Entry 5GSU (X-ray diffraction, 3.10 A resolution); this record covers chains B and I of the 10 polymer chains in the assembly.

Chain B:
Protein: Histone H4
Organism: Homo sapiens
Reference sequence: P62805 (H4_HUMAN); residues 1-102 here correspond to UniProt positions 2-103 (UniProt number = residue number + 1)
Sequence (102 residues; numbered 1 to 102; the number before each row is that of its first residue):
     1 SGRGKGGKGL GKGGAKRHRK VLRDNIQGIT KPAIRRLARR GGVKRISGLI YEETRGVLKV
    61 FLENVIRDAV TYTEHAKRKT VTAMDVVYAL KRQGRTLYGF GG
Disordered / not traced: 1-23

Chain I:
Molecule: 146-nt DNA strand
Organism: Homo sapiens
Sequence (146 nucleotides; each row starts with the number of its first residue):
     1 ATCAATATCC ACCTGCAGAT TCTACCAAAA GTGTATTTGG AAACTGCTCC ATCAAAAGGC
    61 ATGTTCAGCT GAATTCAGCT GAACATGCCT TTTGATGGAG CAGTTTCCAA ATACACTTTT
   121 GGTAGAATCT GCAGGTGGAT ATTGAT
Metal / ion sites: Mn2+ site 1 near DG121 (its only coordinating residue here); Mn2+ site 2 near DA133 (its only coordinating residue here)

Chain B / chain I interface:
Residue-residue contacts - 8 pairs, chain B then chain I:
  Thr-30(B) / DC60(I)  phosphate contact
  Thr-30(B) / DA61(I)  phosphate contact
  Pro-32(B) / DC60(I)  phosphate contact
  Pro-32(B) / DA61(I)  phosphate contact
  Arg-36(B) / DC60(I)  salt bridge to the phosphate
  Arg-45(B) / DC69(I)  sugar contact
  Arg-45(B) / DT70(I)  salt bridge to the phosphate
  Lys-77(B) / DG40(I)  hydrogen bond to the phosphate

Summary:
The chain B/chain I interface involves 5 residues from each chain; the contacts include 1 hydrogen bond and 2
salt bridges. Among the polar pairs are Lys-77(B)/DG40(I), Arg-36(B)/DC60(I) and Arg-45(B)/DT70(I).
Chain B is Histone H4 and chain I is a 146-nt DNA strand, both from Homo sapiens; the structure, Crystal
structure of nucleosome core particle consisting of human testis-specific histone variants, Th2A and Th2B, was
determined by X-ray diffraction (same publication as 5GT0 and 5GT3).
